PDB entry 5MMA | X-ray diffraction, 2.55 A resolution | chains A and B of the 4 polymer chains in the assembly

Chain A (and B):
Name: integrase
From: Human spumaretrovirus
Notes: EC 2.7.7.49, 2.7.7.7, 3.1.26.4, 3.4.23.-, 2.7.7.-, 3.1.-.-; chain B of this document is another copy of the same molecule, construct and numbering; everything in this record applies to it too
UniProtKB: P14350 (POL_FOAMV); residues 1-392 here correspond to UniProt positions 752-1143 (UniProt number = residue number + 751)
Chain sequence (395 residues; numbered -2 to 392; the number before each row is that of its first residue; numbers below 1 keep their minus sign (Gly-2 is residue -2)):
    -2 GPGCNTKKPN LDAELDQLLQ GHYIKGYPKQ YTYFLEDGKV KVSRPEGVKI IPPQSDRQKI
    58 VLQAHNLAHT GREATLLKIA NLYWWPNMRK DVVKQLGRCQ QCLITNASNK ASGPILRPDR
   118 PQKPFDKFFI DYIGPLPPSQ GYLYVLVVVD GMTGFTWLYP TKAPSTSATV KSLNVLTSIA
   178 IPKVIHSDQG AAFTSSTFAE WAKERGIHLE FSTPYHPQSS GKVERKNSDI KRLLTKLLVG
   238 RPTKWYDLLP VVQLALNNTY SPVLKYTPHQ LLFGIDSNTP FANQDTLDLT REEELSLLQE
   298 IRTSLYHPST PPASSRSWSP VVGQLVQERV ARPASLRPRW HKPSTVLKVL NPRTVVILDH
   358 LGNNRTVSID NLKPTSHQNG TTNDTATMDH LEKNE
Disordered / not traced: -2 to 8, 376-392 (chain B: -2 to 115, 298-392)
Construct notes: expression tag (-2 to 0); variant Ser217 (Gly968 in P14350), Gly218 (Ser969 in P14350)
Bound ions: Zn2+: His62, His66, Cys96, Cys99; Mg2+ site 1: Asp128, Asp185 (together with magnesium); Mg2+ site 2: Asp128, Glu221 (together with magnesium)
Small-molecule neighbours:
  - hexane-1,6-diol (HEZ): Leu74, Tyr257, Lys262, Tyr263, Gln267, Gly271, Asn280, Asp282
  - magnesium (VHT; methyl 2-[[3-[[2,4-bis(fluoranyl)phenyl]methylcarbamoyl]-1-oxidanyl-2-oxidanylidene-1,8-naphthyridin-4-yl]amino]ethanoate): Asp128, Tyr129, Asp185, Tyr212, Pro214, Gln215, Glu221
Curated features (UniProtKB/Swiss-Prot):
  - binding site (Mg(2+)): Asp123, Asp185
From the paper describing this entry:
  - binding site for magnesium: Tyr212, Pro214

Interface between chain A and chain B:
Contacting residue pairs (62):
  Pro121(A) with Ile272(B)
  Phe122(A) with Phe270(B), hydrophobic; Asn275(B), hydrogen bond (backbone-side chain)
  Trp154(A) with Ile176(B)
  Asn171(A) with Pro247(B)
  Thr174(A) with Leu251(B)
  Ser175(A) with Pro247(B); Gln250(B); Leu251(B)
  Ile176(A) with Phe152(B), hydrophobic; Phe270(B), hydrophobic
  Ala177(A) with Leu251(B), hydrophobic
  Ile178(A) with Leu251(B), hydrophobic; Asn275(B), hydrogen bond (backbone-side chain); Thr276(B)
  Pro179(A) with Asn275(B)
  Lys180(A) with Asn275(B), hydrogen bond
  Pro247(A) with Ser175(B)
  Gln250(A) with Ser175(B), hydrogen bond (side chain-backbone); Ile176(B)
  Leu251(A) with Thr174(B); Ser175(B); Ile178(B), hydrophobic
  His266(A) with Phe122(B)
  Leu269(A) with Phe270(B), hydrophobic
  Phe270(A) with Phe122(B), hydrophobic; Leu269(B), hydrophobic; Phe270(B), hydrophobic
  Ile272(A) with Lys120(B); Phe122(B)
  Asp273(A) with Phe122(B)
  Ser274(A) with Phe122(B); Ala177(B); Ile178(B), hydrogen bond (side chain-backbone)
  Asn275(A) with Ile178(B), hydrogen bond (backbone-backbone); Pro179(B), hydrogen bond (side chain-backbone); Lys180(B); Arg202(B); Gly203(B), hydrogen bond (side chain-backbone)
  Thr276(A) with Ile178(B)
  Thr283(A) with Lys120(B), hydrogen bond (backbone-side chain)
  Leu284(A) with Arg117(B); Pro118(B)
  Asp285(A) with Arg117(B); Pro118(B)
  Leu286(A) with Pro118(B); Lys120(B), hydrogen bond (backbone-side chain)
  Thr287(A) with Pro118(B); Lys120(B)
  Arg288(A) with Lys120(B); Pro121(B); Met149(B); Leu268(B), hydrogen bond (side chain-backbone); Leu269(B), hydrogen bond (side chain-backbone)
  Glu291(A) with Lys120(B), salt bridge
  Leu292(A) with Gln267(B); Leu268(B); Gly271(B)
  Leu295(A) with Phe270(B)
  Gln296(A) with Gly271(B), hydrogen bond (side chain-backbone)
  Arg299(A) with Phe270(B), hydrogen bond (side chain-backbone); Ile272(B)
Interface residues without a listed pair, chain A (37 interface residues in all): Lys120, Phe152, Arg202, Glu289
Interface residues without a listed pair, chain B (31 interface residues in all): Gln119, Ile204, Tyr263, His266

Overview:
37 residues of chain A face 31 of chain B across their interface, with 14 hydrogen bonds and 1 salt bridge.
Polar pairs include Glu291(A)-Lys120(B), Phe122(A)-Asn275(B) and Ile178(A)-Asn275(B). Ligands of chain A:
magnesium and hexane-1,6-diol. UniProt lists Mg2+-binding residues Asp123(A) and Asp185(A) on chain A. From
the paper: a binding site for magnesium at Tyr212(A) and Pro214(A).
Chain A and chain B are both integrase (Human spumaretrovirus); the structure, Crystal structure of the
Prototype Foamy Virus (PFV) intasome in complex with magnesium and the INSTI ..., was determined by X-ray
diffraction together with 5MMB and 5NO1 from the same study.
